PDB entry 7UUS | electron microscopy, 8.00 A resolution (low resolution: residue-level contacts below are approximate; hydrogen-bond / salt-bridge calls are withheld) | chains A and B of the 20 polymer chains in the assembly

== Chain A ==
Protein: Hydrogenase-2, large subunit
From: Mycolicibacterium smegmatis MC2 155
Notes: EC 1.12.99.6
UniProtKB: A0QUM7 (A0QUM7_MYCS2); residue numbers follow UniProt; this construct covers 2-516
Amino-acid sequence (515 residues; each row starts with the number of its first residue):
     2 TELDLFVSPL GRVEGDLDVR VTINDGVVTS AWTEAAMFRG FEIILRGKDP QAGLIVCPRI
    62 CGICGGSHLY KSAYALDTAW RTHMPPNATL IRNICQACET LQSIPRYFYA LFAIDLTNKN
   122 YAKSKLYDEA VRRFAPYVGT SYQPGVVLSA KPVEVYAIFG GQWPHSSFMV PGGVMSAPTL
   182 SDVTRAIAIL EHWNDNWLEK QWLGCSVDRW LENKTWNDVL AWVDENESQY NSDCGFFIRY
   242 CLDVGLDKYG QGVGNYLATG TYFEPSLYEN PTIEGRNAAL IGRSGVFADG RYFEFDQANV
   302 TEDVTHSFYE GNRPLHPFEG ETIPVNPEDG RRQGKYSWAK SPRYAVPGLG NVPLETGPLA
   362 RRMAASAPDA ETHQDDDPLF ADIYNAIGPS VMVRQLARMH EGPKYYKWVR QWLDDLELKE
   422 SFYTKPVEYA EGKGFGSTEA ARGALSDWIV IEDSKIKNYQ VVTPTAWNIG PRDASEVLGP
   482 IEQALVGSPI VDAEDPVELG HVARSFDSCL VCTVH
Disordered / not traced: 2-3
Modified positions: His166 (D-histidine; DHI)
Sequence notes: conflict His166 (His in A0QUM7)
Bound ions: Mg2+: Glu43, Val462; nickel (III) ion: Cys62, Cys65, Cys510, Cys513; carbonmonoxide-(dicyano) iron Fe: Cys65, Cys513
Residues lining bound ligands: carbonmonoxide-(dicyano) iron (FCO): Cys65, His69, Ala441, Ala442, Arg443, Gly444, Leu446, Thr464, Pro465, Thr466, Cys510, Cys513

== Chain B ==
Protein: Hydrogenase-2, small subunit
From: Mycolicibacterium smegmatis MC2 155
Notes: EC 1.12.99.6
UniProtKB: I7G634 (I7G634_MYCS2); residues 2-323 here = UniProt positions 2-323
Amino-acid sequence (369 residues; each row starts with the number of its first residue; numbers below 1 keep their minus sign (Met-45 is residue -45)):
   -45 MSAWSHPQFE KGGGSGGGSG GSAWSHPQFE KSGGGGGENL YFQGSGGASV LWFQGGACSG
    15 NTMSFLNADE PNVVDLIVDF GLDLLWHPSL GLELGNNAQK VFWDCAKGER PLDIFVFEGT
    75 VIEAPNGTGQ MDMFAGRPMK DWVTDLAGAA QIVVAIGDCA CFGGIPAMEP NPSGSTGLQF
   135 HKREKGGFLG PDFRSKMGLP VINVPGCPAH PDWITQILVA LATGRAGDIT LDDLHRPETF
   195 FKTFTQTGCT RVQFFEYKQS TLSFGEGTRT GCLFYEFGCR GPMTHSPCNR ILWNRQSSKT
   255 RAGMPCLGCT EPEFPHFDLA PGTVFKTQKV SGMIPKEVPE GTDHLTYMGL AAAARIAAPQ
   315 WSKEDMFVV
Disordered / not traced: -45 to 1
Sequence notes: initiating methionine (-45); expression tag (-44 to 1)
Bound ions: 3Fe-4S cluster Fe site 1: Cys12, Cys113, Cys161; 3Fe-4S cluster Fe site 2: Cys203, Cys226, Cys233; 3Fe-4S cluster Fe site 3: Cys242, Cys260, Cys263
Residues lining bound ligands:
  - 3Fe-4S cluster (F3S), molecule 1: Ala11, Cys12, Ser13, Gly14, Asn15, Glu72, Gly73, Gly111, Asp112, Cys113, Gly160, Cys161, Pro162
  - 3Fe-4S cluster (F3S), molecule 2: Trp167, Thr199, Thr238, Ser240, Cys242, Trp247, Lys253, Thr254, Cys260, Leu261, Gly262, Cys263, Thr264
  - 3Fe-4S cluster (F3S), molecule 3: Thr199, Gln200, Cys203, Arg205, Val206, Phe209, Cys226, Leu227, Phe228, Cys233, Gly235, Pro236, Thr254
  - menaquinone-9 (MQ9): Phe209, Lys212, Gln213, Ser214, Cys226, Phe228, Tyr229, Met287, Pro289, Leu299, Tyr301, Met302, Gly303, Ala305, Ala306, Arg309

== How chain A and chain B interact ==
Residue-residue contacts (185; chain A residue first):
  Val8(A) with Leu48(B); Gly49(B)
  Ser9(A) with Gly49(B); Gln53(B); Ala89(B); Gly90(B)
  Pro10(A) with Trp40(B); Leu48(B); Gly49(B); Ala52(B); Phe56(B); Phe88(B); Ala89(B)
  Gly12(A) with Pro42(B)
  Arg13(A) with Pro42(B); Ser43(B); Leu44(B); Gly45(B); Leu46(B)
  Glu15(A) with Ser13(B); Met17(B); Ser43(B)
  Asp17(A) with Gln8(B); Asp86(B); Phe88(B)
  Ala37(A) with Met85(B); Asp86(B); Met87(B)
  Met38(A) with Gly9(B); Gly10(B); Ala11(B); Ile76(B); Met85(B); Asp86(B)
  Phe39(A) with Ile76(B); Met85(B); Pro126(B); Ser127(B)
  Arg40(A) with Gly10(B); Ala11(B); Cys12(B); Pro126(B)
  Gly41(A) with Pro126(B)
  Phe42(A) with Ile119(B); Pro120(B)
  Ile44(A) with Pro124(B); Pro126(B)
  Ile45(A) with Ile119(B); Pro120(B); Met122(B); Pro124(B); Pro126(B)
  Gly48(A) with Pro275(B)
  Lys49(A) with Met122(B); Glu123(B); Asp272(B); Leu273(B); Pro275(B)
  Asp50(A) with Leu273(B); Ala274(B); Pro275(B); Gly276(B); Thr277(B); Val278(B)
  Gln52(A) with Val278(B); Phe279(B); Lys280(B)
  Ala53(A) with Leu273(B)
  Leu55(A) with Phe279(B)
  Ile56(A) with Ile119(B); Leu261(B); Leu273(B); Val278(B); Phe279(B)
  Val57(A) with Leu273(B)
  Arg60(A) with Cys12(B); Ile119(B); Cys161(B); Phe268(B)
  Ile61(A) with Cys12(B)
  Cys62(A) with Cys12(B)
  Gly63(A) with Cys12(B); Ser13(B); Gly14(B); Met17(B)
  Ile64(A) with Met17(B)
  Arg107(A) with Met17(B); Leu20(B); Asn21(B)
  Ala111(A) with Ser43(B); Leu44(B)
  Leu112(A) with Ser43(B)
  Ile115(A) with Leu44(B); Leu46(B)
  Asp116(A) with Leu46(B)
  Tyr138(A) with Val28(B); Ile31(B); Val32(B); Leu38(B); Leu44(B); Gly45(B)
  Gln144(A) with Val28(B)
  Val148(A) with Asn26(B); Val28(B)
  Ala151(A) with Asn21(B)
  Val154(A) with Asn21(B); Asn248(B)
  Glu155(A) with Asn248(B); Gln250(B)
  Ala158(A) with Asn248(B); Ser251(B)
  Ile159(A) with Gln250(B)
  Gly161(A) with Ala256(B)
  Gly162(A) with Trp247(B); Ser251(B); Ser252(B); Lys253(B); Ala256(B)
  Gln163(A) with Pro162(B); Trp247(B); Asn248(B); Lys253(B)
  Trp164(A) with Met17(B); Asn21(B); Asn248(B)
  Pro165(A) with Gly14(B); Met17(B); Ser18(B); Asn21(B); Pro162(B)
  His166(A) with Cys12(B); Cys161(B); Pro162(B); Lys253(B)
  Ser167(A) with Met258(B)
  Ser168(A) with Met258(B); Phe279(B)
  Val171(A) with Phe279(B)
  Val175(A) with Phe218(B); Gly219(B)
  Met176(A) with Phe218(B); Gly219(B); Thr222(B); Gly257(B); Met258(B); Phe279(B)
  Ser177(A) with Gly219(B); Thr222(B); Ala256(B)
  Ala178(A) with Gly219(B); Glu220(B); Thr222(B); Arg223(B)
  Pro179(A) with Arg223(B)
  Thr180(A) with Arg223(B); Phe321(B); Val322(B)
  Leu181(A) with Val323(B)
  Arg186(A) with Gln250(B)
  Ile190(A) with Gln250(B)
  Pro325(A) with Met85(B)
  Asn327(A) with Pro79(B); Asn80(B)
  Pro328(A) with Gln84(B)
  Glu329(A) with Gln84(B)
  Trp339(A) with Met85(B)
  Leu419(A) with Arg223(B); Val323(B)
  Lys420(A) with Val323(B)
  Ser422(A) with Glu220(B)
  Phe423(A) with Gly219(B); Glu220(B); Arg223(B)
  Tyr424(A) with Phe218(B); Gly219(B); Glu220(B)
  Glu429(A) with Lys280(B)
  Ser455(A) with Pro275(B)
  Lys456(A) with Pro275(B)
  Glu495(A) with Asn51(B)
  Asp496(A) with Leu48(B)
  Pro497(A) with Leu48(B)
  Arg505(A) with Leu48(B)
  Val512(A) with Ala11(B); Cys12(B)
Interface residues without a listed pair, chain A (87 interface residues in all): Leu11, Val14, Gly16, Gln103, Pro137, Val139, Tyr143, Val147, Phe160, Phe169
Interface residues without a listed pair, chain B (79 interface residues in all): Val27, Asn50, Ser217, Pro259

== Summary ==
Chain A and chain B form an interface of 87 and 79 residues respectively. Ligands of chain A:
carbonmonoxide-(dicyano) iron. Chain B binds menaquinone-9 and 3 copies of 3Fe-4S cluster. Glu43(A) and
Val462(A) form the Mg2+ site.
Here chain A is Hydrogenase-2, large subunit and chain B is Hydrogenase-2, small subunit, both from
Mycolicibacterium smegmatis MC2 155. Entry 7UUS (The CryoEM structure of the [NiFe]-hydrogenase Huc from
Mycobacterium smegmatis - Full complex focused refinement of ...) was determined by electron microscopy
together with 7UTD, 7UUR and 8DQV from the same study.
